Entry 5A3Q (X-ray diffraction, 3.05 A resolution); this record covers chain A.

Chain A:
Name: Sarcoplasmic/endoplasmic reticulum calcium atpase 1
From: Oryctolagus cuniculus
Notes: EC 3.6.3.8
UniProt: P04191 (AT2A1_RABIT); residue numbers follow UniProt; this construct covers 1-994
Amino-acid sequence (995 residues; numbered 0 to 994; the number before each row is that of its first residue; numbering starts at 0):
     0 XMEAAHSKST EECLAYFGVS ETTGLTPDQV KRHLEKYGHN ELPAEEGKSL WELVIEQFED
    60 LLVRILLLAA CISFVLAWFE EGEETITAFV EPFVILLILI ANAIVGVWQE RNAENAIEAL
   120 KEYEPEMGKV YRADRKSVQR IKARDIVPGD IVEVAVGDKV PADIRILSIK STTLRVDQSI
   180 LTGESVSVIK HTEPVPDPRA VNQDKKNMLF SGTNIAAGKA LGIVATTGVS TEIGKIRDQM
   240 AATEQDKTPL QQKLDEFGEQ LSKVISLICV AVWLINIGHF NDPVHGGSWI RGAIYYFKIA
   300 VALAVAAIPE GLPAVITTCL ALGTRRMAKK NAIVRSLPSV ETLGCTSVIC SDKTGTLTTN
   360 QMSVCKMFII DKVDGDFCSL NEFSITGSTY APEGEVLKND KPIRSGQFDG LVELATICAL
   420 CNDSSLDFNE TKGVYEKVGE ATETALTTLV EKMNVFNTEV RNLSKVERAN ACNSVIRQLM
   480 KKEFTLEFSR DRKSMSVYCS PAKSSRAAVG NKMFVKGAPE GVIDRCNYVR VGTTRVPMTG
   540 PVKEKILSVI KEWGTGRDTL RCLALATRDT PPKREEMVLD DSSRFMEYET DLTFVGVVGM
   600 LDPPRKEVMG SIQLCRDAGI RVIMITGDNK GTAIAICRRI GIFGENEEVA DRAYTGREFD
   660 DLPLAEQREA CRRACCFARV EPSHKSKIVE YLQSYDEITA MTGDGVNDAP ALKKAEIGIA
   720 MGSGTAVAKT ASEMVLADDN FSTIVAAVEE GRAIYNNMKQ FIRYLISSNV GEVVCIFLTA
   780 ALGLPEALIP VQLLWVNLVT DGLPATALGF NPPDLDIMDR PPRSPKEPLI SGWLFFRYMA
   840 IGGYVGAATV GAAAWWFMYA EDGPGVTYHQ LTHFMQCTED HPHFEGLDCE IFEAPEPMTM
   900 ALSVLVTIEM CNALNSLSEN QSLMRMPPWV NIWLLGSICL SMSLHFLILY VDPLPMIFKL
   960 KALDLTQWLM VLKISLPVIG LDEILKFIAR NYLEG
Cystine bridges: Cys876-Cys888
Modified positions: ACE (acetyl group) at position 0
Construct notes: acetylation (0)
Metal / ion sites: K+: Gln244, Leu711, Lys712, Ala714, Glu732; oxido(dioxo)vanadium V near Asp351 (its only coordinating residue here); Mg2+ site 1: Asp351, Thr353, Asp703 (together with oxido(dioxo)vanadium); Mg2+ site 2: Asn628 (together with tnp-amppcp)
Small-molecule neighbours:
  - tnp-amppcp: Arg174, Val185, Ser186, Val187, Ile188, Lys205, Met361, Glu439, Thr441, Glu442, Phe487, Lys492, Ser493, Met494, Lys515, Gly516, Ala517, Arg560, Leu562, Met599, Asn628, Thr631, Arg678
  - thapsigargin (TG1; octanoic acid [3S-[3alpha, 3abeta, 4alpha, 6beta, 6abeta, 7beta, 8alpha(Z), 9balpha]]-6-(acetyloxy)-2,3,-3a,4,5,6,6a,7,8,9b-decahydro-3,3a-dihydroxy-3,6,9-trimethyl-8-[(2-methyl-1-oxo-2-butenyl)ox y]-2-oxo-4-(1-oxobutoxy)-azuleno[4,5-b]furan-7-yl ester): Lys252, Leu253, Glu255, Phe256, Gln259, Leu260, Val263, Ile267, Ala306, Ile761, Ile765, Asn768, Val769, Val772, Val773, Pro827, Leu828, Ile829, Phe834, Tyr837, Met838
  - oxido(dioxo)vanadium (VN4): Thr181, Gly182, Glu183, Asp351, Lys352, Thr353, Ile624, Thr625, Gly626, Lys684, Asp703, Asn706, Asp707

Overview:
Bound to chain A: thapsigargin, oxido(dioxo)vanadium and tnp-amppcp. Gln244, Leu711, Lys712, Ala714 and Glu732
coordinate K+. The Mg2+ site 1 is built by Asp351, Thr353 and Asp703.
Chain A is Sarcoplasmic/endoplasmic reticulum calcium atpase 1 (Oryctolagus cuniculus); the structure, Crystal
structure of the (SR) Calcium ATPase E2-vanadate complex bound to thapsigargin and TNP-AMPPCP, was determined
by X-ray diffraction, deposited together with 5A3R and 5A3S.
